Entry 5A0M (X-ray diffraction, 2.90 A resolution); this record covers chains A and L of the 5 polymer chains in the assembly.

# Chain A
Name: Intron-encoded endonuclease I-scei
Source organism: Saccharomyces cerevisiae
Notes: EC 3.1.-.-
Reference sequence: P03882 (SCE1_YEAST); residues 301-535 here correspond to UniProt positions 1-235 (UniProt number = residue number - 300)
Sequence (235 residues; each row starts with the number of its first residue):
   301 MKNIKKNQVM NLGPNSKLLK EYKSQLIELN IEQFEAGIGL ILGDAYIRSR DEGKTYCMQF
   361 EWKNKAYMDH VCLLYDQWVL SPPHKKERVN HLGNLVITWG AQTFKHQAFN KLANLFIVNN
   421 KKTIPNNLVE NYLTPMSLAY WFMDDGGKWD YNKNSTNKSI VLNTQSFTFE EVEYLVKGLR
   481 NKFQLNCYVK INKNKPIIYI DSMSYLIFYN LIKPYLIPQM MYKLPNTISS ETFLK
Not modelled in the structure: 301-302, 527-535
Bound ions: Mn2+ site 1: Gly343, Asp445 (shared with 1 residue of chain K); Mn2+ site 2: Asp344, Asp445 (shared with 1 residue of chain C; 1 residue of chain D; 1 residue of chain K; DC17(L) of chain L); Mn2+ site 3: Asp344, Asp444 (shared with 1 residue of chain C; DC17(L) of chain L)

# Chain L
Molecule: 9-nt DNA strand
Sequence (9 nucleotides; numbered 17 to 25; the number before each row is that of its first residue):
    17 CCCTAGCGT
Bound ions: Mn2+ site 1: DC17 (shared with Asp344(A), Asp445(A) of chain A; 1 residue of chain C; 1 residue of chain D; 1 residue of chain K)

# Interface between chain A and chain L
Residue-residue contacts - 14 pairs, chain A then chain L:
  Asp344(A) with DC17(L), phosphate contact
  Asp444(A) with DC17(L), phosphate contact
  Asp445(A) with DC17(L), sugar contact
  Gly446(A) with DC17(L), sugar contact
  Gly447(A) with DC18(L), phosphate contact
  Tyr451(A) with DC17(L), sugar contact; DC18(L), hydrogen bond to the phosphate; DC19(L), phosphate contact
  Asn452(A) with DT20(L), base contact
  Asn463(A) with DC17(L), hydrogen bond to the base
  Asn492(A) with DC17(L), base contact
  Tyr522(A) with DC18(L), phosphate contact
  Lys523(A) with DC17(L), salt bridge to the phosphate; DC18(L), phosphate contact
Also at the interface, not in a pair above, chain A (12 interface residues in all): Lys448
Also at the interface, not in a pair above, chain L (5 interface residues in all): DA21

# Overview
12 residues of chain A face 5 of chain L across their interface, with 2 hydrogen bonds and 1 salt bridge.
Among the polar pairs are Asn463(A)-DC17(L), Tyr451(A)-DC18(L) and Lys523(A)-DC17(L). Gly343(A) and Asp445(A)
coordinate Mn2+ site 1.
Chain A is Intron-encoded endonuclease I-scei (Saccharomyces cerevisiae) and chain L is a 9-nt DNA strand; the
structure, The crystal structure of I-scei in complex with its target DNA in the presence of Mn, was
determined by X-ray diffraction.
